6UU0 - chains CCC and FFF of the 9 polymer chains in the assembly; structure by X-ray diffraction, 3.90 A resolution.

== Chain CCC ==
Name: DNA-directed RNA polymerase subunit beta
Source organism: Escherichia coli
Notes: EC 2.7.7.6
Reference sequence: P0A8V4 (RPOB_ECO57); residue numbers follow UniProt; this construct covers 1-1342
Amino-acid sequence (1342 residues; each row starts with the number of its first residue):
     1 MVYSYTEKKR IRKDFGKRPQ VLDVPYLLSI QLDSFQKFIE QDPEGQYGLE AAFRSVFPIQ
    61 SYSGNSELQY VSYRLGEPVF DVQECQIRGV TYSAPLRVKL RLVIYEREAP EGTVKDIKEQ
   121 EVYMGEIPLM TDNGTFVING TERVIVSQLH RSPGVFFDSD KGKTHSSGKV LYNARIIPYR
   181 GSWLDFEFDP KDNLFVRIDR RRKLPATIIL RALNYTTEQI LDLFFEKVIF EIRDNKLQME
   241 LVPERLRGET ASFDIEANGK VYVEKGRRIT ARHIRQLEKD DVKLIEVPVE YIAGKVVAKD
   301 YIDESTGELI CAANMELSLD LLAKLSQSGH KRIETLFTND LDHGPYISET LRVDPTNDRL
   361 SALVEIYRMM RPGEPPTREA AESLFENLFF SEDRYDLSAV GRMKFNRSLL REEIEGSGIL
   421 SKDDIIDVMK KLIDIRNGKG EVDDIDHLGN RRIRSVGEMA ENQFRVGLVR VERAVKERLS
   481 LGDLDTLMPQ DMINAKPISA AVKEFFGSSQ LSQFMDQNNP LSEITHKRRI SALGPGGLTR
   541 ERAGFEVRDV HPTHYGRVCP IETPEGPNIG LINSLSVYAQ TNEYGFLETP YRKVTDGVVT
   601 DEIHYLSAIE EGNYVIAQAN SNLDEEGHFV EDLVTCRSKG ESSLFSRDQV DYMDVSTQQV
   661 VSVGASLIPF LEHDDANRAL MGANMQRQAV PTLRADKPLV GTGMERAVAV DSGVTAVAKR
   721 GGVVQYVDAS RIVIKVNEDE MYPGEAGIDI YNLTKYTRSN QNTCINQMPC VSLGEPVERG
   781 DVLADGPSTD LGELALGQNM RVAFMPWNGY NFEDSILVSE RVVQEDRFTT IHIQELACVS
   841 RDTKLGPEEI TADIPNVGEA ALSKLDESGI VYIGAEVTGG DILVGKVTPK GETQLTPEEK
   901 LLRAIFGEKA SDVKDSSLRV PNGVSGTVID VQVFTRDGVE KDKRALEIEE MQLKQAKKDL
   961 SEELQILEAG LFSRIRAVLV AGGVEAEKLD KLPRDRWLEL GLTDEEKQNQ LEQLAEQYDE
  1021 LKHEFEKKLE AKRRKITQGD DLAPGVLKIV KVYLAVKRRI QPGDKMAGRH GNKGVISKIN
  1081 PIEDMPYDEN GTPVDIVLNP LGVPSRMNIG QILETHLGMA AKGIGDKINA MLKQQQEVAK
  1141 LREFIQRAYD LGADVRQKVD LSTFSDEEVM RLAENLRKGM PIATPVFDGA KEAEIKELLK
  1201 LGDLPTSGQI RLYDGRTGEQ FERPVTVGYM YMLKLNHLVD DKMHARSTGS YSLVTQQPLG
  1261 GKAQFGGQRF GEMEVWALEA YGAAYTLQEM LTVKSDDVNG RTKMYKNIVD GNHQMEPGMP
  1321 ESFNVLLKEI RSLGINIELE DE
Disordered / not traced: 1
Swiss-Prot annotation at these positions:
  - modified residue (N6-acetyllysine): Lys1022, Lys1200
Bound ions: Mg2+: Glu813 (together with GTP)
Residues lining bound ligands: GTP (guanosine-5'-triphosphate): Glu813, Ser1105, Arg1106

== Chain FFF ==
Name: RNA polymerase sigma factor RpoS
Source organism: Escherichia coli (strain K12)
Reference sequence: P13445 (RPOS_ECOLI); residue numbers follow UniProt; this construct covers 1-328
Amino-acid sequence (336 residues; row label = number of the first residue in the row):
     1 MGQNTLKVHD LNEDAEFDEN GVEVFDEKAL VEEEPSDNDL AEEELLSQGA TQRVLDATQL
    61 YLGEIGYSPL LTAEEEVYFA RRALRGDVAS RRRMIESNLR LVVKIARRYG NRGLALLDLI
   121 EEGNLGLIRA VEKFDPERGF RFSTYATWWI RQTIERAIMN QTRTIRLPIH IVKELNVYLR
   181 TARELSHKLD HEPSAEEIAE QLDKPVDDVS RMLRLNERIT SVDTPLGGDS EKALLDILAD
   241 EKENGPEDTT QDDDMKQSIV KWLFELNAKQ REVLARRFGL LGYEAATLED VGREIGLTRE
   301 RVRQIQVEGL RRLREILQTQ GLNIEALFLE HHHHHH
Disordered / not traced: 1-52, 330-336
Construct notes: conflict Gly2 (Ser in P13445), Glu33 (Gln in P13445); expression tag (329-336)
Swiss-Prot annotation at these positions:
  - DNA-binding region: Leu288 to Val307 (H-T-H motif)
  - region: Asp56 to Ala89 (Sigma-70 factor domain-1)
  - motif: Asp118 to Glu121 (Interaction with polymerase core subunit RpoC)
  - mutagenesis: Lys173 (K173E: Eliminates RpoS proteolysis. Lack of interaction with RssB), Glu174 (E174T: 2-fold increase in RpoS half-life. Does not affect interaction with RssB), Val177 (V177K: 3-fold increase in RpoS half-life), Tyr178 (Y178L: Does not affect RpoS half-life)

== Interface between chain CCC and chain FFF ==
Contacting residue pairs (53; chain CCC residue first):
  Pro95(CCC) with Asp190(FFF)
  Arg97(CCC) with Lys188(FFF), hydrogen bond (side chain-backbone)
  Val122(CCC) with His187(FFF)
  Tyr123(CCC) with Ser186(FFF); His187(FFF); Asp190(FFF)
  Gly373(CCC) with Val54(FFF)
  Gln490(CCC) with His187(FFF)
  Ile493(CCC) with His187(FFF), hydrogen bond (backbone-side chain)
  Asn494(CCC) with Arg183(FFF)
  Lys496(CCC) with Glu192(FFF), salt bridge
  Asp842(CCC) with Arg214(FFF), salt bridge
  Asn856(CCC) with Phe328(FFF); Leu329(FFF)
  Gly858(CCC) with Phe328(FFF)
  Pro897(CCC) with Phe278(FFF); Gly279(FFF); Leu280(FFF)
  Glu898(CCC) with Met255(FFF); Ile259(FFF); Leu280(FFF)
  Lys900(CCC) with Phe278(FFF)
  Leu901(CCC) with Phe278(FFF), hydrophobic; Leu280(FFF), hydrophobic; Leu310(FFF), hydrophobic
  Ile905(CCC) with Leu310(FFF), hydrophobic
  Phe906(CCC) with Asn323(FFF); Leu327(FFF), hydrophobic
  Asp937(CCC) with Glu196(FFF)
  Asp1041(CCC) with Ser194(FFF), hydrogen bond; Ala195(FFF)
  Pro1044(CCC) with Glu217(FFF)
  Gly1249(CCC) with Pro246(FFF)
  Ser1250(CCC) with Ala239(FFF)
  Tyr1251(CCC) with Ala239(FFF); Asp240(FFF), hydrogen bond (backbone-backbone); Pro246(FFF)
  Leu1253(CCC) with Leu235(FFF), hydrophobic; Leu238(FFF); Ala239(FFF); Asp240(FFF)
  Val1254(CCC) with Leu235(FFF)
  Gln1256(CCC) with Glu243(FFF)
  Leu1259(CCC) with Asp236(FFF); Ile237(FFF); Ala239(FFF), hydrophobic
  Gly1260(CCC) with Asp236(FFF)
  Arg1301(CCC) with Glu243(FFF), salt bridge
  Thr1302(CCC) with Thr249(FFF)
  Tyr1305(CCC) with Glu247(FFF), hydrogen bond; Thr250(FFF)
  Lys1306(CCC) with Thr250(FFF); Asp253(FFF)
Interface residues without a listed pair, chain CCC (48 interface residues in all): Val79, Phe80, Glu126, Pro372, Glu477, Asp491, Thr843, Lys844, Ala904, Gly1045, Thr1248, Ser1252, Gly1261, Gln1264, Val1298
Interface residues without a listed pair, chain FFF (44 interface residues in all): Arg108, Ala182, Glu184, His191, Leu213, Lys232, Gly245, Lys256, Leu274, Ala326

== Overview ==
The interface between chain CCC and chain FFF involves 48 residues on one side and 44 on the other; the
contacts include 5 hydrogen bonds and 3 salt bridges. Polar pairs include Lys496(CCC)-Glu192(FFF),
Asp842(CCC)-Arg214(FFF) and Arg1301(CCC)-Glu243(FFF). Ligands of chain CCC: GTP.
Chain CCC is DNA-directed RNA polymerase subunit beta (Escherichia coli) and chain FFF is RNA polymerase sigma
factor RpoS (Escherichia coli (strain K12)); the structure, E. coli sigma-S transcription initiation complex
with a 3-nt RNA and a mismatching GTP ("Fresh" crystal ..., was determined by X-ray diffraction together with
6UTV, 6UTW, 6UTX, 6UTY, 6UTZ, 6UU1 and 11 further entries from the same study.
